PDB entry 7LAQ | X-ray diffraction, 2.58 A resolution | chain A

# Chain A
Protein: Lytic transglycosylase domain-containing protein
From: Campylobacter jejuni
UniProtKB: A0A3I4HTM2 (A0A3I4HTM2_CAMJU); residues 19-541 here = UniProt positions 19-541
Amino-acid sequence (544 residues; numbered -2 to 541; the number before each row is that of its first residue; numbers below 1 keep their minus sign (Met-2 is residue -2)):
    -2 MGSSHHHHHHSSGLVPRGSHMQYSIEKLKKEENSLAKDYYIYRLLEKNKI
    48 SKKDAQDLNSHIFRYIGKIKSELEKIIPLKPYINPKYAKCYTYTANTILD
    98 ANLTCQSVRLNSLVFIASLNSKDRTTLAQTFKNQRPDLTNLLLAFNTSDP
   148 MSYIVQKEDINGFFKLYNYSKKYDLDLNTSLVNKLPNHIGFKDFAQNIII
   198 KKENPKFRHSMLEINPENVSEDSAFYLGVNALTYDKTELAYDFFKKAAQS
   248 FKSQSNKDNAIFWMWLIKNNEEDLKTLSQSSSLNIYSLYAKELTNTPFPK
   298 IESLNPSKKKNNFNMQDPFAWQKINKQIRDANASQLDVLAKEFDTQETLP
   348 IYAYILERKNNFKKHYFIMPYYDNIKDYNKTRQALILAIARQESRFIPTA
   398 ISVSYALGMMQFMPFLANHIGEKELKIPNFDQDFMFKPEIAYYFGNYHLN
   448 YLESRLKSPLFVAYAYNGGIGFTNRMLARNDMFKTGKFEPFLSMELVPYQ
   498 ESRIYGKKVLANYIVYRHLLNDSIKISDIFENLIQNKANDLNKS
Not modelled in the structure: -2 to 17, 534-541
Sequence notes: initiating methionine (-2); expression tag (-1 to 18)
Disulfides: Cys87-Cys102

# Overview
Chain A is Lytic transglycosylase domain-containing protein (Campylobacter jejuni); the structure, Crystal
structure of Campylobacter jejuni Cj0843c lytic transglycosylase in complex with N,N'-diacetylchitobiose, was
determined by X-ray diffraction, deposited together with 7LAM.
